PDB entry 1F9O | X-ray diffraction, 2.50 A resolution | chain A

# Chain A
Molecule: Endo-1,4-beta-glucanase F
From: Clostridium cellulolyticum
Notes: EC 3.2.1.4; fragment: catalytic module
UniProtKB: P37698 (GUNF_CLOCE); residues 1-629 here correspond to UniProt positions 30-658 (UniProt number = residue number + 29)
Amino-acid sequence (629 residues; numbered 1 to 629; the number before each row is that of its first residue):
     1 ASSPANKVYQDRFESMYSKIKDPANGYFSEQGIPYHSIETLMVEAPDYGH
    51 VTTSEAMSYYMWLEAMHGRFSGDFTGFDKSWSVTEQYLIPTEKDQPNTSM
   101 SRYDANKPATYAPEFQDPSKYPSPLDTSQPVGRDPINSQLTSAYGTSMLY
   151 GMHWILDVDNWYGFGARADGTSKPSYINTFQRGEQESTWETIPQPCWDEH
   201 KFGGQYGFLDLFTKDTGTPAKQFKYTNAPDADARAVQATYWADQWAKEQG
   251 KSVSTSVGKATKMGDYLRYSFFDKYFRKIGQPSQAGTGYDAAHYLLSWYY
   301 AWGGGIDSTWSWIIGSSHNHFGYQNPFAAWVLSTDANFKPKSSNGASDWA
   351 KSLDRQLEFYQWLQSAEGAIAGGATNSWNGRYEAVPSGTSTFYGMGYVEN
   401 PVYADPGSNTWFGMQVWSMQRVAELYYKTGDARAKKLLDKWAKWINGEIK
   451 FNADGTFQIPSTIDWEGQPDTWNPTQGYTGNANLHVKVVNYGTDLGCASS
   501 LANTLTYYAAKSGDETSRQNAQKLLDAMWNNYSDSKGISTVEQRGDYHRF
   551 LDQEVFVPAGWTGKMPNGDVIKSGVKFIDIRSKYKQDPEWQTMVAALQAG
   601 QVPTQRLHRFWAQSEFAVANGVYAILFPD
Metal / ion sites: Ca2+: Gln-185, Glu-190, Asp-405

# In short
Gln-185, Glu-190 and Asp-405 coordinate Ca2+.
Chain A is Endo-1,4-beta-glucanase F (Clostridium cellulolyticum); the structure, Crystal structure of the
cellulase Cel48F from C. Cellulolyticum with the thiooligosaccharide inhibitor PIPS-IG3, was determined by
X-ray diffraction together with 1F9D, 1FAE, 1FBO and 1FBW from the same study.
